8TPA - chains A and B of the 12 polymer chains in the assembly; structure by electron microscopy, 3.00 A resolution.

== Chain A ==
Molecule: Hemagglutinin HA1 chain
From: Influenza A virus (A/New Caledonia/20/1999(H1N1))
UniProt: Q6WG00 (Q6WG00_9INFA); the construct lacks a stretch of the UniProt sequence, so the offset changes along the chain: -6 to 54 = UniProt 1-61; 55-83 = UniProt 63-91; 84-95 = UniProt 93-104; 96-135 = UniProt 106-145; 2 more segments
Sequence (343 residues; numbered -6 to 329 plus 7 insertion-coded residues; the number before each row is that of its first residue; a row labelled like 135A-135C holds insertion residues (135A, then the next letters in order); numbers below 1 keep their minus sign (Met-6 is residue -6)):
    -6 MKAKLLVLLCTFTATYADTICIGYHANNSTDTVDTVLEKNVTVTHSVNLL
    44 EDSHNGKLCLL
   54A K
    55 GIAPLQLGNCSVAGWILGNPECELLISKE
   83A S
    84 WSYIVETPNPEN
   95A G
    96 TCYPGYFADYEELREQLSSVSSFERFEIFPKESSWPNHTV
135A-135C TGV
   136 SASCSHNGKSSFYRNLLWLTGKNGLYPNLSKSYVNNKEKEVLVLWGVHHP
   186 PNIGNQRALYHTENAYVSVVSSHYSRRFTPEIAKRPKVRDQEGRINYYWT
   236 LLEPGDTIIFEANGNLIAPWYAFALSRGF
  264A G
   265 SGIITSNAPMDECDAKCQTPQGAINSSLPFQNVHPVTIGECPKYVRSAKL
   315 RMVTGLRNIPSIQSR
Disordered / not traced: -6 to 10, 326-329
Cystine bridges: Cys52-Cys277, Cys64-Cys76, Cys97-Cys139, Cys281-Cys305
Glycans and other covalent adducts: N-acetylglucosamine (NAG) linked to Asn63, Asn95, Asn132, Asn163, Asn289

== Chain B ==
Molecule: Hemagglutinin HA2 chain
From: Influenza A virus (A/New Caledonia/20/1999(H1N1))
UniProt: Q6WG00 (Q6WG00_9INFA); residues 1-222 here correspond to UniProt positions 344-565 (UniProt number = residue number + 343)
Sequence (222 residues; row label = number of the first residue in the row):
     1 GLFGAIAGFIEGGWTGMVDGWYGYHHQNEQGSGYAADQKSTQNAINGITN
    51 KVNSVIEKMNTQFTAVGKEFNKLERRMENLNKKVDDGFLDIWTYNAELLV
   101 LLENERTLDFHDSNVKNLYEKVKSQLKNNAKEIGNGCFEFYHKCNNECME
   151 SVKNGTYDYPKYSEESKLNREKIDGVKLESMGVYQILAIYSTVASSLVLL
   201 VSLGAISFWMCSNGSLQCRICI
Disordered / not traced: 1-8, 172-222
Cystine bridges: Cys144-Cys148

== How chain A and chain B interact ==
Pairs across the interface (113; chain A residue first):
  Asp11(A) - Gln27(B)
  Asp11(A) - Asn28(B)
  Asp11(A) - Glu139(B)
  Asp11(A) - Phe140(B)  hydrogen bond (backbone-backbone)
  Asp11(A) - Lys143(B)
  Asp11(A) - Cys144(B)  hydrogen bond (side chain-backbone)
  Thr12(A) - His26(B)
  Thr12(A) - Gln27(B)  hydrogen bond (backbone-backbone)
  Thr12(A) - Phe138(B)
  Thr12(A) - Met149(B)
  Ile13(A) - His25(B)
  Ile13(A) - Cys137(B)  hydrogen bond (backbone-side chain)
  Ile13(A) - Phe138(B)  hydrogen bond (backbone-backbone)
  Ile13(A) - Phe140(B)  hydrophobic
  Ile13(A) - Met149(B)  hydrophobic
  Ile13(A) - Val152(B)  hydrophobic
  Cys14(A) - Trp14(B)
  Cys14(A) - Tyr24(B)
  Cys14(A) - His25(B)  hydrogen bond (backbone-backbone)
  Cys14(A) - Gly136(B)
  Cys14(A) - Cys137(B)  disulfide
  Ile15(A) - Phe9(B)  hydrogen bond (backbone-backbone)
  Ile15(A) - Trp14(B)
  Ile15(A) - Gly23(B)
  Ile15(A) - Tyr24(B)  hydrophobic
  Ile15(A) - Val115(B)
  Ile15(A) - Leu118(B)  hydrophobic
  Ile15(A) - Tyr119(B)
  Ile15(A) - Val122(B)  hydrophobic
  Ile15(A) - Gly136(B)  hydrogen bond (backbone-backbone)
  Ile15(A) - Phe138(B)  hydrophobic
  Gly16(A) - Phe9(B)
  Gly16(A) - Trp14(B)
  Gly16(A) - Tyr22(B)
  Gly16(A) - Gly23(B)  hydrogen bond (backbone-backbone)
  Gly16(A) - Val115(B)
  Tyr17(A) - Phe9(B)
  Tyr17(A) - Gly12(B)
  Tyr17(A) - Gly13(B)
  Tyr17(A) - Trp14(B)  hydrogen bond (backbone-backbone)
  Tyr17(A) - Trp21(B)
  His18(A) - Met17(B)
  His18(A) - Gly20(B)
  His18(A) - Trp21(B)  hydrogen bond (backbone-backbone)
  Ala19(A) - Trp14(B)
  Ala19(A) - Thr15(B)
  Val26(A) - Asn104(B)
  Asp27(A) - Leu101(B)
  Asp27(A) - Asn104(B)  hydrogen bond (backbone-side chain)
  Thr28(A) - Leu101(B)
  Val29(A) - Leu101(B)  hydrophobic
  Val29(A) - Glu105(B)
  Leu30(A) - Glu105(B)
  Val34(A) - Leu108(B)  hydrophobic
  His38(A) - Trp21(B)
  Leu42(A) - Val100(B)  hydrophobic
  Glu106(A) - Glu69(B)
  Glu106(A) - Asn71(B)
  Arg109(A) - Glu69(B)
  Glu110(A) - Lys68(B)  salt bridge
  Gly264A(A) - Thr64(B)  hydrogen bond (backbone-side chain)
  Ser265(A) - Thr64(B)
  Ile267(A) - Val66(B)
  Phe294(A) - Met59(B)  hydrophobic
  Phe294(A) - Ala96(B)  hydrophobic
  Pro299(A) - Gln62(B)
  Val300(A) - Ala65(B)
  Thr301(A) - Gln62(B)  hydrogen bond
  Thr301(A) - Thr64(B)
  Thr301(A) - Ala65(B)  hydrogen bond (backbone-backbone)
  Ile302(A) - Thr64(B)
  Gly303(A) - Gln62(B)
  Gly303(A) - Thr64(B)  hydrogen bond (backbone-side chain)
  Cys305(A) - Thr61(B)
  Cys305(A) - Gln62(B)  hydrogen bond (backbone-backbone)
  Pro306(A) - Gln62(B)
  Lys307(A) - Gln62(B)
  Lys307(A) - Trp92(B)
  Tyr308(A) - Gln62(B)  hydrogen bond (backbone-side chain)
  Tyr308(A) - Leu89(B)
  Val309(A) - Thr93(B)
  Arg310(A) - Leu89(B)
  Arg310(A) - Thr93(B)  hydrogen bond (backbone-side chain)
  Ser311(A) - Glu97(B)
  Leu314(A) - Ala96(B)
  Leu314(A) - Glu97(B)
  Leu314(A) - Val100(B)  hydrophobic
  Arg315(A) - Val100(B)
  Arg315(A) - Asn104(B)  hydrogen bond (backbone-side chain)
  Met316(A) - Lys51(B)
  Met316(A) - Val55(B)  hydrophobic
  Met316(A) - Val100(B)  hydrophobic
  Met316(A) - Glu103(B)
  Met316(A) - Asn104(B)
  Val317(A) - Asn104(B)  hydrogen bond (backbone-side chain)
  Val317(A) - Thr107(B)
  Thr318(A) - Trp21(B)
  Thr318(A) - Ile48(B)
  Thr318(A) - Val52(B)
  Thr318(A) - His111(B)  hydrogen bond (backbone-side chain)
  Gly319(A) - His111(B)  hydrogen bond (backbone-side chain)
  Leu320(A) - Trp21(B)
  Leu320(A) - Tyr22(B)
  Leu320(A) - His111(B)
  Arg321(A) - Leu108(B)
  Ile323(A) - Gly12(B)
  Ile323(A) - Gly13(B)  hydrogen bond (backbone-backbone)
  Pro324(A) - Gly12(B)
  Pro324(A) - Gly13(B)
  Pro324(A) - Thr15(B)
  Ser325(A) - Glu11(B)  hydrogen bond (side chain-backbone)
  Ser325(A) - Gly12(B)
  Ser325(A) - Gly13(B)  hydrogen bond (backbone-backbone)
Also at the interface, not in a pair above, chain A (53 interface residues in all): Val36, Val40, Tyr101, Gly266, Pro293, Glu304
Also at the interface, not in a pair above, chain B (64 interface residues in all): Val18, Glu29, Ile56, Asn60, Phe63, Gly67, Phe70, Leu102, His142
Cross-chain cystine bridges: Cys14(A)-Cys137(B)

== Summary ==
53 residues of chain A and 64 residues of chain B are in contact, with 1 disulfide bond, 26 hydrogen bonds and
1 salt bridge. Among the polar pairs are Glu110(A)-Lys68(B), Asp11(A)-Cys144(B) and Ile13(A)-Cys137(B).
N-acetylglucosamine is covalently linked to Asn63(A), Asn95(A), Asn132(A), Asn163(A) and Asn289(A).
Here chain A is Hemagglutinin HA1 chain and chain B is Hemagglutinin HA2 chain, both from Influenza A virus
(A/New Caledonia/20/1999(H1N1)). Entry 8TPA (H1 hemagglutinin (NC99) in complex with medial-junction-targeting
Fab 2-2-1G06) was determined by electron microscopy (same publication as 8TP6, 8TP7 and 8TP9).
